PDB entry 1W1T | X-ray diffraction, 1.90 A resolution | chains A and B

# Chain A (and B)
Molecule: Chitinase B
Source organism: Serratia marcescens
Notes: EC 3.2.1.14; chain B of this document is another copy of the same molecule, construct and numbering; everything in this record applies to it too
UniProtKB: Q54276 (Q54276_SERMA); numbering as in UniProt (aligned over 1-499)
Chain sequence (499 residues; row label = number of the first residue in the row):
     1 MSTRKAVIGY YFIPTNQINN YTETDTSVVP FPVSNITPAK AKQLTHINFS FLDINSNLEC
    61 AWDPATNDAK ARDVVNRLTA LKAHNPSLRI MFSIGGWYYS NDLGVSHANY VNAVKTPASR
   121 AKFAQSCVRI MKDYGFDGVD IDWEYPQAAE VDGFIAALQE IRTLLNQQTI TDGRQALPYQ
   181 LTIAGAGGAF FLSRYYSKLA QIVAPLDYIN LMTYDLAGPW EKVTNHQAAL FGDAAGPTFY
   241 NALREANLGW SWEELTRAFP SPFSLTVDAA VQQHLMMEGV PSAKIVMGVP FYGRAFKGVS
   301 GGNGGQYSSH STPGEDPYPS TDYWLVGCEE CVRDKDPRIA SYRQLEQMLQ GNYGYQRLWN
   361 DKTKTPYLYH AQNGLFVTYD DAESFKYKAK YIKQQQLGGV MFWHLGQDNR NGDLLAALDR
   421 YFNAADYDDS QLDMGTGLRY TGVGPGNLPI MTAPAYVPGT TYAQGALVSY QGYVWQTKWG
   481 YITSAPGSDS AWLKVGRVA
Disordered / not traced: 1-2
Disulfide bonds: Cys-328/Cys-331
Residues lining bound ligands:
  - cyclo-(L-histidine-L-proline) inhibitor (CHQ), molecule 1: Tyr-10, Phe-51, Gly-96, Trp-97, Asp-142, Glu-144, Tyr-145, Ala-184, Met-212, Tyr-214, Asp-215, Tyr-292, Trp-403
  - cyclo-(L-histidine-L-proline) inhibitor (CHQ), molecule 2: Trp-97, Phe-191, Asp-215, Trp-220, Arg-294, Asp-316
Reported in the primary citation:
  - binding site for cyclo-(L-histidine-L-proline) inhibitor: Trp-97, Glu-144, Asp-215, Trp-220
  - catalytic residues: Glu-144 (citing earlier work)

# Chain A / chain B interface
Pairs across the interface (51):
  Asp-102(A) with Thr-483(B), hydrogen bond; Ser-484(B)
  Leu-103(A) with Gly-459(B); Thr-461(B); Thr-483(B)
  Gln-147(A) with Ser-484(B); Ala-485(B)
  Phe-190(A) with Trp-479(B), hydrophobic
  Ser-193(A) with Trp-479(B); Ser-490(B), hydrogen bond
  Arg-194(A) with Thr-483(B)
  Trp-220(A) with Tyr-481(B), hydrogen bond (backbone-side chain)
  Tyr-240(A) with Glu-253(B), hydrogen bond; Lys-478(B); Trp-479(B), hydrophobic
  Ala-242(A) with Trp-479(B), hydrophobic
  Arg-244(A) with Trp-252(B), hydrogen bond (backbone-backbone); Glu-253(B), salt bridge
  Glu-245(A) with Ser-251(B), hydrogen bond; Trp-252(B), hydrogen bond (side chain-backbone); Glu-253(B), hydrogen bond (side chain-backbone); Lys-478(B), salt bridge; Ser-490(B)
  Asn-247(A) with Ser-488(B)
  Ser-251(A) with Glu-245(B), hydrogen bond
  Trp-252(A) with Arg-244(B), hydrogen bond (backbone-backbone); Glu-245(B), hydrogen bond (backbone-side chain); Trp-252(B); Leu-255(B); Thr-256(B), hydrogen bond
  Glu-253(A) with Tyr-240(B), hydrogen bond; Arg-244(B), salt bridge; Glu-245(B), hydrogen bond (backbone-side chain)
  Leu-255(A) with Trp-252(B)
  Thr-256(A) with Trp-252(B), hydrogen bond
  Gly-459(A) with Leu-103(B)
  Thr-461(A) with Leu-103(B)
  Lys-478(A) with Tyr-240(B); Glu-245(B), salt bridge
  Trp-479(A) with Phe-190(B), hydrophobic; Tyr-240(B), hydrophobic; Ala-242(B), hydrophobic
  Tyr-481(A) with Trp-220(B), hydrogen bond (side chain-backbone)
  Thr-483(A) with Asp-102(B), hydrogen bond; Leu-103(B); Arg-194(B)
  Ser-484(A) with Gln-147(B), hydrogen bond
  Ser-488(A) with Gln-147(B); Ala-148(B)
  Asp-489(A) with Gln-147(B)
  Ser-490(A) with Glu-245(B)
Also at the interface, not in a pair above, chain A (31 interface residues in all): Ala-148, Ala-246, Gly-249, Trp-250
Also at the interface, not in a pair above, chain B (30 interface residues in all): Ser-193, Gly-249, Trp-250, Asp-489

# In short
31 residues of chain A face 30 of chain B across their interface; the contacts include 18 hydrogen bonds and 4
salt bridges. Among the polar pairs are Arg-244(A)/Glu-253(B), Glu-245(A)/Lys-478(B) and
Asp-102(A)/Thr-483(B). The paper reports the catalytic residue Glu-144(A); a binding site for
cyclo-(L-histidine-L-proline) inhibitor at Trp-97(A), Glu-144(A) and Asp-215(A) among others.
Both chains are Chitinase B (Serratia marcescens). Entry 1W1T (Crystal structure of S. marcescens chitinase B
in complex with the cyclic dipeptide inhibitor cyclo-(His-L-Pro) at ...) was determined by X-ray diffraction
(same publication as 1W1P, 1W1V and 1W1Y).
